PDB entry 2QFT | X-ray diffraction, 1.55 A resolution | chain A

== Chain A ==
Protein: 3-phosphoshikimate 1-carboxyvinyltransferase
Source organism: Escherichia coli
Notes: EC 2.5.1.19
UniProtKB: P0A6D3 (AROA_ECOLI); numbering as in UniProt (aligned over 1-427)
Chain sequence (427 residues; numbered 1 to 427; the number before each row is that of its first residue):
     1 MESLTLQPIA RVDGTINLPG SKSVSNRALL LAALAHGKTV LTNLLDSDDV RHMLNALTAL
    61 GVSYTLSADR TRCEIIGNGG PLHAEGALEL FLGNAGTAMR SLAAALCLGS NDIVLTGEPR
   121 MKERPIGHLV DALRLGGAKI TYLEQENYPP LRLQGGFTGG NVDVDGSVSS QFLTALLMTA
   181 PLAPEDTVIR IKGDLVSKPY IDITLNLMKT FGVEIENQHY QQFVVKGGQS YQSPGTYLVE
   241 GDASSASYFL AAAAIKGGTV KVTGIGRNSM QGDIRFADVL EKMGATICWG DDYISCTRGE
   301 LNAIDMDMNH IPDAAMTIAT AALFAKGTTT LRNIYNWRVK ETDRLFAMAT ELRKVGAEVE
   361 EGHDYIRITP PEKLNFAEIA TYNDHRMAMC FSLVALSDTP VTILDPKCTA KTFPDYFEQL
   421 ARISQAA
Sequence notes: engineered mutation Ser101 (Pro in P0A6D3)
Small-molecule neighbours:
  - glyphosate (GPJ): Lys22, Asp49, Asn94, Ala95, Gly96, Thr97, Arg100, Arg124, Gln171, Asp313, Lys340, Glu341, Arg344, His385, Arg386, Lys411
  - shikimate-3-phosphate (S3P): Lys22, Ser23, Arg27, Thr97, Val168, Ser169, Ser170, Gln171, Ser197, Tyr200, Pro312, Asp313, Asn336, Lys340
Swiss-Prot annotation at these positions:
  - active site: Asp313 (Proton acceptor)
  - binding site (3-phosphoshikimate): Lys22, Ser23, Arg27, Ser169, Ser170, Gln171, Ser197, Asp313, Asn336, Lys340
  - binding site (phosphoenolpyruvate): Lys22, Gly96, Arg124, Gln171, Arg344, Arg386, Lys411
  - site (Modified by bromopyruvate): Cys408, Lys411
  - mutagenesis: Gly96 (G96A: Insensitive to glyphosate with unaltered affinity for its first substrate S3P, but displays a 30-fold lower affinity for its second substrate PEP), Thr97 (T97I: This mutant is sensitive to glyphosate and causes a substantial decrease in the affinity for PEP. Is insensitive to glyphosate but maintains high affinity for PEP; when associated with S-101), Asp313 (D313A: The enolpyruvyl transfer reaction is halted after formation of the tetrahedral adduct of the substrates)
Reported in the primary citation:
  - mutagenesis - P101S: decreased binding to glyphosate
  - conformationally variable residues (loop rearrangement): Gly96, Thr97, Ala98
  - binding site for glyphosate: Gly96
  - contacts within the chain: Thr97-Ser101 (hydrogen bond)
  - mutagenesis - P101S: unchanged binding to P-enolpyruvate and S3P

== Summary ==
Ligands of chain A: glyphosate and shikimate-3-phosphate. Curated annotation (UniProt) lists active-site
residue Asp313, 10 residues binding 3-phosphoshikimate, 7 phosphoenolpyruvate-binding residues and 3
mutagenesis sites. From the paper: a binding site for glyphosate at Gly96; P101S reduces binding to
glyphosate.
Chain A is 3-phosphoshikimate 1-carboxyvinyltransferase (Escherichia coli); the structure, E.coli EPSP
synthase Pro101Ser liganded with S3P and glyphosate, was determined by X-ray diffraction (same publication as
2QFQ, 2QFS and 2QFU).
